PDB entry 7Y72 | electron microscopy, 4.03 A resolution (low resolution: residue-level contacts below are approximate; hydrogen-bond / salt-bridge calls are withheld) | chains A and P of the 4 polymer chains in the assembly

[Chain A]
Protein: Spike glycoprotein
From: Homo sapiens
Reference sequence: P0DTC2 (SPIKE_SARS2); residues 16-1213 here = UniProt positions 16-1213
Amino-acid sequence (1198 residues; numbered 16 to 1213; the number before each row is that of its first residue):
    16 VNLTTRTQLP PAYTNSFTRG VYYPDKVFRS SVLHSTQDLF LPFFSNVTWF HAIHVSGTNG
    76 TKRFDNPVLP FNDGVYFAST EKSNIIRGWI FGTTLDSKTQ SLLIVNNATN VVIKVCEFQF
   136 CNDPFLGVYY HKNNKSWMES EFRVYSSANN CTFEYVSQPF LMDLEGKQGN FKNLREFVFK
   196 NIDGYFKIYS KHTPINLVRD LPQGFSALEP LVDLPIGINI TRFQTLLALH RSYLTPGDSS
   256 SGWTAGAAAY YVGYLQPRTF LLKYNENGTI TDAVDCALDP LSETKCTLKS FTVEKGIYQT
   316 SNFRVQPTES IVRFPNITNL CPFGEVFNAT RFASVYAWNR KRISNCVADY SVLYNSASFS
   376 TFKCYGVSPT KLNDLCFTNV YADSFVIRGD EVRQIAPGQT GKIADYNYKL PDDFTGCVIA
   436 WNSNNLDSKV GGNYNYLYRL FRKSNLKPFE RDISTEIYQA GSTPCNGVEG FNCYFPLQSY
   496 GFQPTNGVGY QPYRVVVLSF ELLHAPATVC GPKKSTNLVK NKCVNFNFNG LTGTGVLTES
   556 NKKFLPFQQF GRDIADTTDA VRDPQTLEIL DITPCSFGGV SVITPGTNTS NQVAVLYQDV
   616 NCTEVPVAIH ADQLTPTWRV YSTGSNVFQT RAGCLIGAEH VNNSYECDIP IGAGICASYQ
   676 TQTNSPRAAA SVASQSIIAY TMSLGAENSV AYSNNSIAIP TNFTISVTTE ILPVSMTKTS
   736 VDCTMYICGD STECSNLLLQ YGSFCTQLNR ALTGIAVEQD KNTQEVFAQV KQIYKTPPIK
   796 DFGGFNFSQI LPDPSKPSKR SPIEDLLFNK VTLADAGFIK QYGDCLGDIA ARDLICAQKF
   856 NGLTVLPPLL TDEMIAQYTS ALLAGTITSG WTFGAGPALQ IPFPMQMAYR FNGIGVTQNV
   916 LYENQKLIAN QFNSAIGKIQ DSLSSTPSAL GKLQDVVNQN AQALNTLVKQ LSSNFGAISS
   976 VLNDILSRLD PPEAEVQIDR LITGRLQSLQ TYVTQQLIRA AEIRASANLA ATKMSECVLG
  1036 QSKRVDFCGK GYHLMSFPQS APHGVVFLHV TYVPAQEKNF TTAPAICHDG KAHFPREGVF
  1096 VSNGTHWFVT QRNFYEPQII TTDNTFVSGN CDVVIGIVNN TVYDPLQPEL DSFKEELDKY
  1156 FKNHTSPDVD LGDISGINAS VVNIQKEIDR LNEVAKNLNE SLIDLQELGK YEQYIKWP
Unresolved in the structure: 16-334, 482-486, 501-502, 516-1213
Differences from the reference sequence: engineered mutation Ala683 (Arg in P0DTC2), Ala685 (Arg in P0DTC2), Pro817 (Phe in P0DTC2), Pro892 (Ala in P0DTC2), Pro899 (Ala in P0DTC2), Pro942 (Ala in P0DTC2), Pro986 (Lys in P0DTC2), Pro987 (Val in P0DTC2)
Curated features (UniProtKB/Swiss-Prot):
  - region: Asn280 to Cys301 (Putative superantigen), Arg403 to Asp405 (Integrin-binding motif), Asn448 to Phe456 (Immunodominant HLA epitope recognized by the CD8+), Pro681, Arg682, Ala684 (Putative superantigen), Ser816 to Tyr837 (Fusion peptide 1), Lys835 to Phe855 (Fusion peptide 2), Asp1163 to Glu1202 (Heptad repeat 2)
  - site: Arg815, Ser816 (Cleavage)
  - glycosylation: Asn17 (N-linked (GlcNAc...) (complex) asparagine), Asn61 (N-linked (GlcNAc...) (hybrid) asparagine), Asn74 (N-linked (GlcNAc...) (complex) asparagine), Asn122 (N-linked (GlcNAc...) (hybrid) asparagine), Asn149 (N-linked (GlcNAc...) (complex) asparagine), Asn165 (N-linked (GlcNAc...) (complex) asparagine), Asn234 (N-linked (GlcNAc...) (high mannose) asparagine), Asn282 (N-linked (GlcNAc...) (complex) asparagine), Thr323 (O-linked (GalNAc) threonine), Ser325 (O-linked (HexNAc...) serine), Asn331 (N-linked (GlcNAc...) (complex) asparagine), Asn343 (N-linked (GlcNAc...) (complex) asparagine), Asn603 (N-linked (GlcNAc...) (hybrid) asparagine), Asn616 (N-linked (GlcNAc...) (complex) asparagine), Asn657 (N-linked (GlcNAc...) (complex) asparagine), Thr676 (O-linked (GlcNAc...) threonine), Thr678 (O-linked (GlcNAc...) threonine), Asn709 (N-linked (GlcNAc...) (high mannose) asparagine), Asn717 (N-linked (GlcNAc...) (hybrid) asparagine), Asn801 (N-linked (GlcNAc...) (hybrid) asparagine) and 6 more in UniProt
Disulfide bonds: Cys336-Cys361, Cys379-Cys432
From the paper describing this entry:
  - contacts within the chain: Arg408-Gln414 (hydrogen bond)
  - mutagenesis - R408S: decreased binding to E7 (proposed by the authors, not directly observed)

[Chain P]
Protein: Fab E7 light chain
From: Homo sapiens
Notes: antibody fragment or engineered binder
Amino-acid sequence (219 residues; each row starts with the number of its first residue):
     1 DIVMTQSPLS LPVTPGEPAS ISCRSSQSLL QNNGYNYLAW YLQKPGQSPQ LLIYLSSTRA
    61 SGVPDRFSGS GSGTDFTLKI SRVEAEDVGV YYCMQSLQIP GTFGQGTRLE IKRTVAAPSV
   121 FIFPPSDEQL KSGTASVVCL LNNFYPREAK VQWKVDNALQ SGNSQESVTE QDSKDSTYSL
   181 SSTLTLSKAD YEKHKVYACE VTHQGLSSPV TKSFNRGEC
Disulfide bonds: Cys23-Cys93, Cys139-Cys199

[How chain A and chain P interact]
Pairs across the interface (9; chain A residue first):
  Tyr380(A) - Asn32(P)
  Tyr380(A) - Asn33(P)
  Arg408(A) - Asn33(P)
  Ala411(A) - Asn33(P)
  Pro412(A) - Asn32(P)
  Gly413(A) - Gln31(P)
  Gln414(A) - Gln31(P)
  Gln414(A) - Asn33(P)
  Gln414(A) - Tyr37(P)
Also at the interface, not in a pair above, chain P (5 interface residues in all): Tyr35
The authors on this interface:
  - epitope / paratope residues, chain A: Pro412(A), Gly413(A), Gln414(A)
  - epitope / paratope residues, chain P: Gln31(P), Asn32(P), Asn33(P)

[In short]
6 residues of chain A face 5 of chain P across their interface. The paper reports that R408S of chain A
reduces binding to E7; epitope/paratope residues Pro412(A), Gly413(A) and Gln31(P) among others.
Here chain A is Spike glycoprotein and chain P is Fab E7 light chain, both from Homo sapiens. Entry 7Y72
(SARS-CoV-2 spike glycoprotein trimer complexed with Fab fragment of anti-RBD antibody E7 (focused refinement
on Fab-RBD ...) was determined by electron microscopy together with 7Y71 from the same study.
